7PZI - chains B and C of the 4 polymer chains in the assembly; structure by electron microscopy, 2.90 A resolution.

[Chain B (and C)]
Molecule: Capsid protein
Organism: Hepatitis B virus genotype D subtype ayw (isolate France/Tiollais/1979)
Notes: chain C of this document is another copy of the same molecule, construct and numbering; everything in this record applies to it too
UniProt: P03146 (CAPSD_HBVD3); numbering as in UniProt (aligned over 1-183)
Chain sequence (183 residues; each row starts with the number of its first residue):
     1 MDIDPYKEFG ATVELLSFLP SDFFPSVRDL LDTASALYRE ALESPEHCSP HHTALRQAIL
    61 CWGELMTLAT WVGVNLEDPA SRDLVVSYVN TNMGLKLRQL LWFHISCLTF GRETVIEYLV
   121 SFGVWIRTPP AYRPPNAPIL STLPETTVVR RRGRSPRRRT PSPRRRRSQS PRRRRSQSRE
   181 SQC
Disordered / not traced: 144-183
Differences from the reference sequence: engineered mutation Leu97 (Phe in P03146)
Small-molecule neighbours:
  - fragment of triton x-100 (TRT), molecule 1: Pro5, Tyr6, Val13, Ala58, Cys61, Trp62, Leu65, Asn92, Met93, Leu95, Lys96, Leu97, Gln99, Leu100
  - fragment of triton x-100 (TRT), molecule 2: Gln57, Leu60, Cys61, Glu64
Swiss-Prot annotation at these positions:
  - region: Ser155 to Gln177 (3 X 8 AA repeats of S-P-R-R-R-[PR]-S-Q), Gln177 to Cys183 (RNA binding)
  - motif: Arg158 to Arg175 (Bipartite nuclear localization signal)
  - modified residue (Phosphoserine): Ser155, Ser162, Ser170

[Interface between chain B and chain C]
Residue-residue contacts - 19 pairs, chain B then chain C:
  Pro20(B) with Tyr132(C)
  Asp22(B) with Pro129(C); Tyr132(C), hydrogen bond
  Phe23(B) with Pro129(C); Tyr132(C), hydrophobic
  Pro25(B) with Arg127(C)
  Asp29(B) with Arg127(C)
  Thr33(B) with Phe18(C); Arg127(C)
  Ser35(B) with Glu14(C)
  Ala36(B) with Phe18(C), hydrophobic
  Arg39(B) with Glu14(C), salt bridge
  Phe122(B) with Tyr132(C), hydrophobic
  Ala137(B) with Tyr132(C), hydrophobic
  Ile139(B) with Tyr132(C); Pro134(C)
  Thr142(B) with Ser121(C), hydrogen bond
  Leu143(B) with Ser121(C); Pro138(C), hydrophobic
Also at the interface, not in a pair above, chain B (17 interface residues in all): Asp32, Leu37, Ser141
Also at the interface, not in a pair above, chain C (13 interface residues in all): Leu15, Val120, Val124, Ala131, Arg133

[Overview]
17 residues of chain B and 13 residues of chain C are in contact; the contacts include 2 hydrogen bonds and 1
salt bridge. Among the polar pairs are Arg39(B)-Glu14(C), Asp22(B)-Tyr132(C) and Thr142(B)-Ser121(C). Ligands
of chain B: fragment of triton x-100.
Both chains are Capsid protein (Hepatitis B virus genotype D subtype ayw (isolate France/Tiollais/1979)).
Entry 7PZI (HBc-F97L (premature secretion phenotype) in complex with Triton X-100) was determined by electron
microscopy (same publication as 7PZ9, 7PZK, 7PZL, 7PZM and 7PZN).
